Entry 9ARW (electron microscopy, 3.80 A resolution); this record covers chains A and F of the 8 polymer chains in the assembly.

[Chain A]
Protein: Type III-B CRISPR-associated protein Cas10/Cmr2
Organism: Dissulfurispira thermophila
UniProt: A0A7G1H3Q2 (A0A7G1H3Q2_9BACT); residues 1-596 here = UniProt positions 1-596
Chain sequence (612 residues; numbered -15 to 596; the number before each row is that of its first residue; numbers below 1 keep their minus sign (Met-15 is residue -15)):
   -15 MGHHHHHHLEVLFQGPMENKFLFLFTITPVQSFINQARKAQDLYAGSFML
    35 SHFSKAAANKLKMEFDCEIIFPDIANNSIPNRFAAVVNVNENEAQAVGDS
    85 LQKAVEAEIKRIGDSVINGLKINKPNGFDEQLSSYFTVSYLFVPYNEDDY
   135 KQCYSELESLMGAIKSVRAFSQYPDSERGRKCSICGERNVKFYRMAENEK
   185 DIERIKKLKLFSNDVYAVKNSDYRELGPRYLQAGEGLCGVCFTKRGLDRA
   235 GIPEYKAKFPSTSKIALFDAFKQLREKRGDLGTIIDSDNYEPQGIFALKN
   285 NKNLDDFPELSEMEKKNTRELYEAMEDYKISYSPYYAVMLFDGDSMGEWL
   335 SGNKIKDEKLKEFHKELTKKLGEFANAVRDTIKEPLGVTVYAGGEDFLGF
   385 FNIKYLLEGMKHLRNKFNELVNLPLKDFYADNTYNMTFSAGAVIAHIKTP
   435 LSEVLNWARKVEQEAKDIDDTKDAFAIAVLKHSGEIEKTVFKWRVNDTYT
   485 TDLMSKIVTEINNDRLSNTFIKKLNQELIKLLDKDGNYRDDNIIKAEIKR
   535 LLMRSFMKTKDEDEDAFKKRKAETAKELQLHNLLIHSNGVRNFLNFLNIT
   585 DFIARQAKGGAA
Not modelled in the structure: -15 to 1, 594-596
Construct notes: initiating methionine (-15); expression tag (-14 to 0)
Ion coordination: Zn2+: Cys166, Cys169, Cys222, Cys225

[Chain F]
Protein: CRISPR type III-B/RAMP module-associated protein Cmr5
Organism: Dissulfurispira thermophila
UniProt: A0A7G1H353 (A0A7G1H353_9BACT); numbering as in UniProt (aligned over 1-140)
Chain sequence (140 residues; row label = number of the first residue in the row):
     1 MTDNNLTIQKSIERQRAAFAYKCAEAGKSITKSKEYKAYVKNIPMLIKTN
    51 GIGATFAFVKAKSEADVDKSGYAYKLIYEQTTEWLKQEPKGLIYEKLNNT
   101 DMVKALVELDSDKYRAVTNEVLALFVWLKRFAEGLIEGEK
Not modelled in the structure: 1-3, 138-140

[Interface between chain A and chain F]
Pairs across the interface (10; chain A residue first):
  Lys514(A) with Lys10(F), hydrogen bond (backbone-side chain)
  Leu515(A) with Glu13(F); Arg14(F), hydrogen bond (backbone-side chain)
  Leu516(A) with Lys10(F)
  Asp517(A) with Arg14(F)
  Asn521(A) with Arg14(F)
  Ile527(A) with Tyr21(F), hydrophobic; Phe131(F), hydrophobic
  Glu531(A) with Arg130(F)
  Arg534(A) with Arg130(F)
Interface residues without a listed pair, chain A (12 interface residues in all): Ile513, Tyr522, Asn526, Ala530
Interface residues without a listed pair, chain F (10 interface residues in all): Leu6, Trp127, Gly134, Leu135

[Summary]
The interface between chain A and chain F involves 12 residues on one side and 10 on the other; the contacts
include 2 hydrogen bonds. Among the polar pairs are Lys514(A)-Lys10(F) and Leu515(A)-Arg14(F). Cys166(A),
Cys169(A), Cys222(A) and Cys225(A) form the Zn2+ site.
Here chain A is Type III-B CRISPR-associated protein Cas10/Cmr2 and chain F is CRISPR type III-B/RAMP
module-associated protein Cmr5, both from Dissulfurispira thermophila. Entry 9ARW (Structure of the guideless
DtCmr Type III CRISPR complex) was determined by electron microscopy.
